5FZ5 - chains A and F of the 22 polymer chains in the assembly; structure by electron microscopy, 8.80 A resolution (very low resolution: no residue pairs are listed; an interface is given only as per-side residue counts).

Chain A:
Protein: DNA-directed RNA polymerase II subunit RPB1
From: Saccharomyces cerevisiae
Notes: EC 2.7.7.6
Reference sequence: P04050 (RPB1_YEAST); residues 1-1733 here = UniProt positions 1-1733
Amino-acid sequence (1733 residues; row label = number of the first residue in the row):
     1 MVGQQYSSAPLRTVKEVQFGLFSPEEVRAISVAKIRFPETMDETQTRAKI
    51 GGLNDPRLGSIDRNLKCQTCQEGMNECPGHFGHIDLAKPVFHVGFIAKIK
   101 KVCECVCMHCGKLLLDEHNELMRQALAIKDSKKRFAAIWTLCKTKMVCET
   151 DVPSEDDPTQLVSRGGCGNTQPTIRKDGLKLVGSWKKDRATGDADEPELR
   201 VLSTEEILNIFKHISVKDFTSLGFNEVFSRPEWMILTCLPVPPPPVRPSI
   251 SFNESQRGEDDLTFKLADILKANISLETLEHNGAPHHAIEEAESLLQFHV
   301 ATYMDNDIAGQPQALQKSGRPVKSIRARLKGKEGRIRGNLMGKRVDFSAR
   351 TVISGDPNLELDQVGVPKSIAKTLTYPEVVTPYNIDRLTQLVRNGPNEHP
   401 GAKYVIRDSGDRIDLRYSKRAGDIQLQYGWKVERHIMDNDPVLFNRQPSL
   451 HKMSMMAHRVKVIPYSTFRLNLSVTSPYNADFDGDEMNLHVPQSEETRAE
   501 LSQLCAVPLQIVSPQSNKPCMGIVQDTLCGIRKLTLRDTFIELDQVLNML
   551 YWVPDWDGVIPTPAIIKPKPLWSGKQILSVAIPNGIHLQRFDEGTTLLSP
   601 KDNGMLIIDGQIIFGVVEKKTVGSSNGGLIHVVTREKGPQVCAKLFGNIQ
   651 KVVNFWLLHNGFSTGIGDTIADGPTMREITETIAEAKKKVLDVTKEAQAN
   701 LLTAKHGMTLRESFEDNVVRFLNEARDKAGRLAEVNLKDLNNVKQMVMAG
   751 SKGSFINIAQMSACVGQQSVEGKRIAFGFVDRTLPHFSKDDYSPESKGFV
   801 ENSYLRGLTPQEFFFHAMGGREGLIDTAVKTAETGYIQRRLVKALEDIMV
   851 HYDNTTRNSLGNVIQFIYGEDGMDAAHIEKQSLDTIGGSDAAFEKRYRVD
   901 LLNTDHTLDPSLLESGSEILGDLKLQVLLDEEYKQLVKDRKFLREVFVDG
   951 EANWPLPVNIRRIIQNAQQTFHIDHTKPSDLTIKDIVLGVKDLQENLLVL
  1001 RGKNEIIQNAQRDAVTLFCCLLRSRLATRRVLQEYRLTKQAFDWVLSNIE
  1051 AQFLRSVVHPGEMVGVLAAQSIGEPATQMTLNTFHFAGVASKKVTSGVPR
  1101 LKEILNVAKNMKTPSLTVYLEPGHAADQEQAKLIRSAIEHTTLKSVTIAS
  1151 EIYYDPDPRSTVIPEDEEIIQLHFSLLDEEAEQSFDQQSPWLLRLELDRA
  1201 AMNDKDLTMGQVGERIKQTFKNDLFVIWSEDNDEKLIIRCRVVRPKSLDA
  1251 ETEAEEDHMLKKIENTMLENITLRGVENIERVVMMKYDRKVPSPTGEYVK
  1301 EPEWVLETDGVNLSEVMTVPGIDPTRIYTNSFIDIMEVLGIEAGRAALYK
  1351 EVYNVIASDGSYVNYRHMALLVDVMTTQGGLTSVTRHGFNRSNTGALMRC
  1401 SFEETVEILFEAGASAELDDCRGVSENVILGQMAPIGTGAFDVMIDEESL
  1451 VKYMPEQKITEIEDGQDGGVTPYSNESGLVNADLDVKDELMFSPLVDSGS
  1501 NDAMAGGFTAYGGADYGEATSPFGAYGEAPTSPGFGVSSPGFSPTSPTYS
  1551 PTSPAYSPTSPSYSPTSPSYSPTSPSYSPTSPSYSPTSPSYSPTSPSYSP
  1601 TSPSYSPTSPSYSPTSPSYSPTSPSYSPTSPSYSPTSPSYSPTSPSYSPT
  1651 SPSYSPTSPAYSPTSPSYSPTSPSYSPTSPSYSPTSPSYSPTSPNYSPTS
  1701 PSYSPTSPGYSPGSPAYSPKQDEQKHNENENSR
Unresolved in the structure: 1-2, 155-163, 188-196, 1080-1092, 1176-1186, 1244-1253, 1453-1733
Ion coordination: Zn2+ site 1: Cys-67, Cys-70, Cys-77; Zn2+ site 2: Cys-107, Cys-110, Cys-148; Mg2+: Asp-481, Asp-483, Asp-485
Curated features (UniProtKB/Swiss-Prot):
  - region: Pro-248 to Asp-260 (Lid loop), Asn-306 to Lys-323 (Rudder loop), Pro-810 to Glu-822 (Bridging helix)
  - binding site (Zn(2+)): Cys-67, Cys-70, Cys-77, His-80, Cys-107, Cys-110, Cys-148, Cys-167
  - binding site (Mg(2+)): Asp-481, Asp-483, Asp-485
  - modified residue: Thr-1471 (Phosphothreonine)
  - cross-link (Glycyl lysine isopeptide (Lys-Gly)): Lys-695 (interchain with G-Cter in ubiquitin), Lys-1246 (interchain with G-Cter in ubiquitin), Lys-1350 (interchain with G-Cter in ubiquitin)

Chain F:
Protein: DNA-directed RNA polymerases I, II, and III subunit rpabc 2
From: Saccharomyces cerevisiae
Reference sequence: P20435 (RPAB2_YEAST); residues 1-155 here = UniProt positions 1-155
Amino-acid sequence (155 residues; numbered 1 to 155; the number before each row is that of its first residue):
     1 MSDYEEAFNDGNENFEDFDVEHFSDEETYEEKPQFKDGETTDANGKTIVT
    51 GGNGPEDFQQHEQIRRKTLKEKAIPKDQRATTPYMTKYERARILGTRALQ
   101 ISMNAPVFVDLEGETDPLRIAMKELAEKKIPLVIRRYLPDGSFEDWSVEE
   151 LIVDL
Unresolved in the structure: 1-71, 155
Curated features (UniProtKB/Swiss-Prot):
  - region: Leu-111 to Leu-132 (Leucine-zipper)
  - modified residue: Ser-24 (Phosphoserine)

Interface between chain A and chain F:
At this resolution (9 A) residue pairs are not listed: 35 residues of chain A and 37 of chain F lie at the interface.

Summary:
Chain A and chain F form an interface of 35 and 37 residues respectively. The Zn2+ site 1 is built by
Cys-67(A), Cys-70(A) and Cys-77(A). Cys-107(A), Cys-110(A) and Cys-148(A) coordinate Zn2+ site 2. UniProt
lists 8 Zn2+-binding residues and 3 Mg2+-binding residues on chain A.
Chain A is DNA-directed RNA polymerase II subunit RPB1 and chain F is DNA-directed RNA polymerases I, II, and
III subunit rpabc 2, both from Saccharomyces cerevisiae; the structure, Transcription initiation complex
structures elucidate DNA opening (CC), was determined by electron microscopy together with 5FYW, 5IP7 and 5IP9
from the same study.
